Entry 4QWS (X-ray diffraction, 3.00 A resolution); this record covers chains B and C of the 28 polymer chains in the assembly.

== Chain B ==
Protein: Proteasome subunit alpha type-3
From: Saccharomyces cerevisiae
Notes: EC 3.4.25.1
Reference sequence: P23638 (PSA3_YEAST); residues 0-257 here correspond to UniProt positions 1-258 (UniProt number = residue number + 1)
Amino-acid sequence (258 residues; numbered 0 to 257; the number before each row is that of its first residue; numbering starts at 0):
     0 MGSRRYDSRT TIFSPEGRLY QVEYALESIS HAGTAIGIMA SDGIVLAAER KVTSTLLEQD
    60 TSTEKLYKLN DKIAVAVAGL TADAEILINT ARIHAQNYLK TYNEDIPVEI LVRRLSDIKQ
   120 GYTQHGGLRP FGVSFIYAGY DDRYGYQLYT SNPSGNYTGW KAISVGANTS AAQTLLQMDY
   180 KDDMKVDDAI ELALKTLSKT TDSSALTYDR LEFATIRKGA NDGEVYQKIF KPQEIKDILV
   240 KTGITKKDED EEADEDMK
Not modelled in the structure: 0, 245-257
UniProt features mapped onto this chain:
  - cross-link (Glycyl lysine isopeptide (Lys-Gly)): Lys99 (interchain with G-Cter in ubiquitin), Lys198 (interchain with G-Cter in ubiquitin), Lys230 (interchain with G-Cter in ubiquitin)

== Chain C ==
Protein: Proteasome subunit alpha type-4
From: Saccharomyces cerevisiae
Notes: EC 3.4.25.1
Reference sequence: P40303 (PSA4_YEAST); residues -1 to 252 here correspond to UniProt positions 1-254 (UniProt number = residue number + 2)
Amino-acid sequence (254 residues; numbered -1 to 252; the number before each row is that of its first residue; numbers below 1 keep their minus sign (Met-1 is residue -1)):
    -1 MSGYDRALSI FSPDGHIFQV EYALEAVKRG TCAVGVKGKN CVVLGCERRS TLKLQDTRIT
    59 PSKVSKIDSH VVLSFSGLNA DSRILIEKAR VEAQSHRLTL EDPVTVEYLT RYVAGVQQRY
   119 TQSGGVRPFG VSTLIAGFDP RDDEPKLYQT EPSGIYSSWS AQTIGRNSKT VREFLEKNYD
   179 RKEPPATVEE CVKLTVRSLL EVVQTGAKNI EITVVKPDSD IVALSSEEIN QYVTQIEQEK
   239 QEQQEQDKKK KSNH
Not modelled in the structure: -1 to 0, 241-252
UniProt features mapped onto this chain:
  - modified residue: Thr58 (Phosphothreonine)

== How chain B and chain C interact ==
Contacting residue pairs (74):
  Arg3(B) with Arg4(C), hydrogen bond (backbone-side chain)
  Asp6(B) with Tyr2(C), hydrogen bond; Arg4(C), salt bridge
  Arg8(B) with Arg4(C)
  Thr10(B) with Leu6(C); Arg125(C)
  Ile11(B) with Leu6(C), hydrophobic; Gln17(C)
  Phe12(B) with Gln17(C), hydrogen bond (backbone-side chain); Tyr20(C), hydrophobic; Ala21(C), hydrophobic; Leu76(C), hydrophobic; Arg125(C); Pro126(C); Gly128(C)
  Ser13(B) with Tyr20(C)
  Pro14(B) with Tyr20(C), hydrophobic; Glu23(C)
  Glu15(B) with Glu23(C); Arg27(C), hydrogen bond (backbone-side chain)
  Gly16(B) with Tyr20(C); Glu23(C); Ala24(C); Arg27(C), hydrogen bond (backbone-side chain)
  Arg17(B) with Arg27(C)
  Leu18(B) with Arg125(C)
  Met38(B) with Asp54(C); Arg56(C)
  Arg112(B) with Arg81(C)
  Ser115(B) with Arg81(C), hydrogen bond (backbone-side chain)
  Asp116(B) with Arg81(C), salt bridge; Ile82(C)
  Gln119(B) with Ala78(C); Asp79(C); Ile82(C)
  Thr122(B) with Arg125(C), hydrogen bond (backbone-side chain)
  Gln123(B) with Tyr118(C); Gly123(C); Val124(C); Arg125(C), hydrogen bond (backbone-backbone); Phe127(C)
  His124(B) with Gly123(C); Val124(C)
  Gly125(B) with Tyr2(C); Gly123(C)
  Gly126(B) with Tyr2(C)
  Tyr143(B) with Arg56(C), hydrogen bond (backbone-side chain); Ile57(C), hydrophobic
  Tyr145(B) with Arg56(C), hydrogen bond (backbone-side chain)
  Gln146(B) with Ile57(C)
  Leu147(B) with Ile57(C)
  Tyr148(B) with Ile57(C)
  Ser153(B) with Ala78(C)
  Gly154(B) with Ala78(C); Arg81(C), hydrogen bond (backbone-side chain)
  Asn155(B) with Asn77(C); Ala78(C)
  Tyr156(B) with Pro59(C), hydrophobic; Arg81(C)
  Gly158(B) with Gln53(C); Asp54(C), hydrogen bond (backbone-backbone); Thr58(C), hydrogen bond (backbone-side chain)
  Trp159(B) with Lys51(C); Leu52(C); Gln53(C); Asp54(C)
  Lys160(B) with Leu52(C), hydrogen bond (backbone-backbone); Gln53(C); Asp54(C)
  Ala161(B) with Leu52(C), hydrogen bond (backbone-backbone)
  Leu175(B) with Leu52(C)
  Gln176(B) with Lys51(C); Leu52(C)
  Tyr179(B) with Leu52(C), hydrophobic
Other interface residues (no listed pair), chain B (41 interface residues in all): Glu108, Thr157, Gln172
Other interface residues (no listed pair), chain C (31 interface residues in all): Leu50

== Summary ==
41 residues of chain B and 31 residues of chain C are in contact, with 15 hydrogen bonds and 2 salt bridges.
Polar contacts include Asp6(B)-Arg4(C), Asp116(B)-Arg81(C) and Arg3(B)-Arg4(C).
Chain B is Proteasome subunit alpha type-3 and chain C is Proteasome subunit alpha type-4, both from
Saccharomyces cerevisiae; the structure, yCP beta5-C63F mutant in complex with carfilzomib, was determined by
X-ray diffraction together with 4QUX, 4QUY, 4QV0, 4QV1, 4QV3, 4QV4 and 42 further entries from the same study.
